PDB entry 6RUE | X-ray diffraction, 1.65 A resolution | chains A and B of the 4 polymer chains in the assembly

== Chain A ==
Protein: L-asparaginase
From: Wolinella succinogenes (strain ATCC 29543 / DSM 1740 / LMG 7466 / NCTC 11488 / FDC 602W)
Notes: EC 3.5.1.1
UniProt: P50286 (ASPG_WOLSU); numbering as in UniProt; present here: 3-17, 28-330
Sequence (318 residues; each row starts with the number of its first residue; note: 10 numbers in that range are skipped by the numbering (no residue carries them; nothing is unmodelled there)):
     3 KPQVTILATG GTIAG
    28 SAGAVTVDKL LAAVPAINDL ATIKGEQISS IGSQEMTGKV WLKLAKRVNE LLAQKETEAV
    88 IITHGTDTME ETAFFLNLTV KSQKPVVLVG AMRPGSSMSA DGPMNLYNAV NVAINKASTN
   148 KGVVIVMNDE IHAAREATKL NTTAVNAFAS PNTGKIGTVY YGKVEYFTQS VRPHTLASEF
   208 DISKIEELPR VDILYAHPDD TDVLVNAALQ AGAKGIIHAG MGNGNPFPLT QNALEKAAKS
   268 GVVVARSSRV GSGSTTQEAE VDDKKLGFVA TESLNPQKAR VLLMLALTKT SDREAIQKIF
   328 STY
Sequence notes: conflict P121 (Ser in P50286)
Residues lining bound ligands: aspartic acid (ASP): G59, S60, Q61, G92, T93, D94, A118, M119
UniProt features mapped onto this chain:
  - active site: T14 (O-isoaspartyl threonine intermediate)
  - binding site (substrate): T93, D94

== Chain B ==
Protein: L-asparaginase
From: Wolinella succinogenes (strain ATCC 29543 / DSM 1740 / LMG 7466 / NCTC 11488 / FDC 602W)
Notes: EC 3.5.1.1
UniProt: P50286 (ASPG_WOLSU); numbering as in UniProt; present here: 3-17, 32-330
Sequence (314 residues; each row starts with the number of its first residue; note: 14 numbers in that range are skipped by the numbering (no residue carries them; nothing is unmodelled there)):
     3 KPQVTILATG GTIAG
    32 VTVDKLLAAV PAINDLATIK GEQISSIGSQ EMTGKVWLKL AKRVNELLAQ KETEAVIITH
    92 GTDTMEETAF FLNLTVKSQK PVVLVGAMRP GSSMSADGPM NLYNAVNVAI NKASTNKGVV
   152 IVMNDEIHAA REATKLNTTA VNAFASPNTG KIGTVYYGKV EYFTQSVRPH TLASEFDISK
   212 IEELPRVDIL YAHPDDTDVL VNAALQAGAK GIIHAGMGNG NPFPLTQNAL EKAAKSGVVV
   272 ARSSRVGSGS TTQEAEVDDK KLGFVATESL NPQKARVLLM LALTKTSDRE AIQKIFSTY
Sequence notes: conflict P121 (Ser in P50286)
Residues lining bound ligands: aspartic acid (ASP): G13, T14, G59, S60, Q61, G92, T93, D94, A118, M119, K166
UniProt features mapped onto this chain:
  - active site: T14 (O-isoaspartyl threonine intermediate)
  - binding site (substrate): T93, D94

== How chain A and chain B interact ==
Residue-residue contacts (35; chain A residue first):
  R162(A) - F194(B)
  E163(A) - F194(B)
  N179(A) - K182(B)  hydrogen bond (backbone-side chain)
  T180(A) - T180(B)
  T180(A) - G181(B)
  T180(A) - K182(B)
  T180(A) - F194(B)
  T180(A) - T195(B)
  G181(A) - T180(B)
  K182(A) - P178(B)
  K182(A) - N179(B)  hydrogen bond (side chain-backbone)
  K182(A) - T180(B)
  E192(A) - R199(B)  salt bridge
  Y193(A) - V198(B)
  F194(A) - R162(B)
  F194(A) - E163(B)
  F194(A) - T180(B)
  F194(A) - S197(B)
  F194(A) - V198(B)  hydrogen bond (backbone-backbone)
  F194(A) - R199(B)
  F194(A) - S300(B)
  T195(A) - T180(B)
  T195(A) - Q196(B)
  T195(A) - V198(B)
  Q196(A) - T195(B)
  Q196(A) - Q196(B)  hydrogen bond (backbone-backbone)
  Q196(A) - V198(B)
  S197(A) - F194(B)
  V198(A) - Y193(B)
  V198(A) - F194(B)  hydrogen bond (backbone-backbone)
  V198(A) - T195(B)
  V198(A) - Q196(B)
  R199(A) - E192(B)  salt bridge
  R199(A) - F194(B)
  S300(A) - F194(B)
Interface residues without a listed pair, chain A (20 interface residues in all): P178, Y187, K190, T283, E299
Interface residues without a listed pair, chain B (21 interface residues in all): Y187, K190, T283, E299, S328

== Overview ==
20 residues of chain A and 21 residues of chain B are in contact, with 5 hydrogen bonds and 2 salt bridges.
Polar contacts include E192(A)-R199(B), R199(A)-E192(B) and N179(A)-K182(B). Chain A binds aspartic acid.
Ligands of chain B: aspartic acid.
Chain A is L-asparaginase and chain B is L-asparaginase, both from Wolinella succinogenes (strain ATCC 29543 /
DSM 1740 / LMG 7466 / NCTC 11488 / FDC 602W); the structure, Wolinella succinogenes L-asparaginase mutant
V23Q,K24T with L-Asp, was determined by X-ray diffraction, deposited together with 6RUD and 6RUF.
